PDB entry 8ZRH | electron microscopy, 3.60 A resolution | chains D and H of the 8 polymer chains in the assembly

# Chain D
Molecule: Capsid protein
Organism: hepatitis B virus genotype C
UniProt: A0A679FG23 (A0A679FG23_HBV); numbering as in UniProt (aligned over 1-142)
Amino-acid sequence (142 residues; numbered 1 to 142; the number before each row is that of its first residue):
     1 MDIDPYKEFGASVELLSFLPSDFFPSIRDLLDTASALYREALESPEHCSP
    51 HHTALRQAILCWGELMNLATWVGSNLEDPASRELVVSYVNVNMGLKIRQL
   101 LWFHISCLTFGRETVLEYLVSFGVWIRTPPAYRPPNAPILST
Disordered / not traced: 1-2, 41-49, 142
What the authors report for this chain:
  - mutagenesis - E77A: unchanged binding to cAbD4
  - mutagenesis - P20A: decreased binding to Group I and Group III mAbs
  - mutagenesis - R127A, P130A, A131R: unchanged binding to 12 human anti-HBc mAbs

# Chain H
Molecule: Heavy chains of D4 Fab
Organism: Homo sapiens
Notes: antibody fragment or engineered binder
Amino-acid sequence (121 residues; each row starts with the number of its first residue):
     1 QVQLVESGGGVVQPGRSLRLSCAASGFNFNKFGMHWVRQVPGKGLEWLTY
    51 IWYDGSNADYVDSVKGRFTISRDNSINTLYLQMNSLRADDTAVYFCARGF
   101 YDSSSLESWGQGALVIVSSAS
Disulfide bonds: Cys22-Cys96

# Interface between chain D and chain H
Pairs across the interface - 6 pairs, chain D then chain H:
  Asn75(D) - Lys31(H)  hydrogen bond
  Asp78(D) - Phe100(H)
  Asp78(D) - Asp102(H)
  Ala80(D) - Tyr101(H)
  Ala80(D) - Asp102(H)
  Ser81(D) - Asp102(H)  hydrogen bond
Interface residues without a listed pair, chain D (5 interface residues in all): Leu84

# In short
Chain D and chain H form an interface of 5 and 4 residues respectively; the contacts include 2 hydrogen bonds.
Among the polar pairs are Asn75(D)-Lys31(H) and Ser81(D)-Asp102(H). From the paper: P20A of chain D reduces
binding to Group I and Group III mAbs; R127A, P130A and A131R of chain D leave binding to 12 human anti-HBc
mAbs unchanged.
Chain D is Capsid protein (hepatitis B virus genotype C) and chain H is Heavy chains of D4 Fab (Homo sapiens);
the structure, HBcAg-D4 Fab complex, was determined by electron microscopy (same publication as 8ZRE and
8ZRR).
